PDB entry 6X83 | X-ray diffraction, 2.83 A resolution | chains B and C of the 3 polymer chains in the assembly

Chain B (and C):
Protein: Tumor necrosis factor
From: Homo sapiens
Notes: chain C of this document is another copy of the same molecule, construct and numbering; everything in this record applies to it too
Reference sequence: P01375 (TNFA_HUMAN); residues 1-157 here correspond to UniProt positions 77-233 (UniProt number = residue number + 76)
Sequence (158 residues; each row starts with the number of its first residue; numbering starts at 0):
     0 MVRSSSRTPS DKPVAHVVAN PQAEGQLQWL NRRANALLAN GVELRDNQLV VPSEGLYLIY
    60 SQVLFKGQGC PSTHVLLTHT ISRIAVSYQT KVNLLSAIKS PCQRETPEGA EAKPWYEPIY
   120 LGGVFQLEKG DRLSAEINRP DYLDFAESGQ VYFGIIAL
Unresolved in the structure: 0-8, 32-36, 103-108 (chain C: 0-8, 71-73, 86-88, 103-110)
Sequence notes: initiating methionine (0)
Swiss-Prot annotation at these positions:
  - glycosylation: Ser-4 (O-linked (GalNAc...) serine)
Residues lining bound ligands: 1-benzyl-1H-benzimidazole (UTS): Leu-57, Tyr-59, Ser-60, Gln-61, Tyr-119, Leu-120, Gly-121, Gly-122, Tyr-151

Interface between chain B and chain C:
Contacting residue pairs (44):
  Leu-55(B) / Val-13(C)  hydrophobic
  Leu-55(B) / Leu-36(C)  hydrophobic
  Thr-72(B) / Lys-112(C)
  Leu-75(B) / Tyr-115(C)  hydrophobic
  Arg-82(B) / Asn-34(C)  hydrogen bond
  Val-91(B) / Asn-34(C)
  Asn-92(B) / Ser-147(C)
  Leu-93(B) / Asn-34(C)
  Leu-93(B) / Gly-148(C)
  Leu-94(B) / Gly-148(C)
  Leu-94(B) / Tyr-151(C)  hydrophobic
  Ser-95(B) / Gln-61(C)
  Ser-95(B) / Gly-148(C)  hydrogen bond (backbone-backbone)
  Ser-95(B) / Gln-149(C)
  Ala-96(B) / Gln-61(C)
  Ala-96(B) / Tyr-119(C)
  Ile-97(B) / Leu-63(C)
  Ile-97(B) / Tyr-115(C)
  Ile-97(B) / Pro-117(C)
  Ile-97(B) / Gln-149(C)
  Lys-98(B) / Pro-117(C)
  Ser-99(B) / Pro-113(C)
  Ser-99(B) / Tyr-115(C)  hydrogen bond (side chain-backbone)
  Gln-102(B) / Pro-100(C)  hydrogen bond (side chain-backbone)
  Gln-102(B) / Cys-101(C)
  Gln-102(B) / Gln-102(C)
  Ile-118(B) / Tyr-119(C)
  Tyr-119(B) / Gln-61(C)
  Tyr-119(B) / Tyr-119(C)  hydrogen bond (backbone-side chain)
  Leu-120(B) / Gln-61(C)
  Gly-121(B) / Tyr-59(C)
  Gly-121(B) / Tyr-151(C)
  Gly-122(B) / Tyr-59(C)
  Val-123(B) / Val-13(C)  hydrophobic
  Val-123(B) / His-15(C)
  Val-123(B) / Tyr-59(C)  hydrogen bond (backbone-side chain)
  Val-123(B) / Ile-155(C)  hydrophobic
  Phe-124(B) / His-15(C)
  Phe-124(B) / Asn-34(C)
  Gln-125(B) / Leu-36(C)
  Leu-157(B) / Ser-9(C)  hydrogen bond (backbone-side chain)
  Leu-157(B) / Lys-11(C)
  Leu-157(B) / Val-13(C)  hydrophobic
  Leu-157(B) / Ile-155(C)  hydrophobic
Other interface residues (no listed pair), chain C (26 interface residues in all): Ala-38, Asn-39, Trp-114, Asp-143

Overview:
The interface between chain B and chain C involves 23 residues on one side and 26 on the other, with 7
hydrogen bonds. Among the polar pairs are Arg-82(B)/Asn-34(C), Ser-99(B)/Tyr-115(C) and Gln-102(B)/Pro-100(C).
Ligands of chain B: 1-benzyl-1H-benzimidazole.
Chain B and chain C are both Tumor necrosis factor (Homo sapiens); the structure, Crystal Structure of
TNFalpha with fragment compound 6, was determined by X-ray diffraction (same publication as 6X85 and 6X86).
